7XC2 - chains I and J of the 10 polymer chains in the assembly; structure by electron microscopy, 3.00 A resolution.

# Chain I
Protein: CNL9
Organism: Triticum monococcum
Reference sequence: S5ABD6 (S5ABD6_TRIMO); residues 23-919 here = UniProt positions 23-919
Sequence (898 residues; row label = number of the first residue in the row):
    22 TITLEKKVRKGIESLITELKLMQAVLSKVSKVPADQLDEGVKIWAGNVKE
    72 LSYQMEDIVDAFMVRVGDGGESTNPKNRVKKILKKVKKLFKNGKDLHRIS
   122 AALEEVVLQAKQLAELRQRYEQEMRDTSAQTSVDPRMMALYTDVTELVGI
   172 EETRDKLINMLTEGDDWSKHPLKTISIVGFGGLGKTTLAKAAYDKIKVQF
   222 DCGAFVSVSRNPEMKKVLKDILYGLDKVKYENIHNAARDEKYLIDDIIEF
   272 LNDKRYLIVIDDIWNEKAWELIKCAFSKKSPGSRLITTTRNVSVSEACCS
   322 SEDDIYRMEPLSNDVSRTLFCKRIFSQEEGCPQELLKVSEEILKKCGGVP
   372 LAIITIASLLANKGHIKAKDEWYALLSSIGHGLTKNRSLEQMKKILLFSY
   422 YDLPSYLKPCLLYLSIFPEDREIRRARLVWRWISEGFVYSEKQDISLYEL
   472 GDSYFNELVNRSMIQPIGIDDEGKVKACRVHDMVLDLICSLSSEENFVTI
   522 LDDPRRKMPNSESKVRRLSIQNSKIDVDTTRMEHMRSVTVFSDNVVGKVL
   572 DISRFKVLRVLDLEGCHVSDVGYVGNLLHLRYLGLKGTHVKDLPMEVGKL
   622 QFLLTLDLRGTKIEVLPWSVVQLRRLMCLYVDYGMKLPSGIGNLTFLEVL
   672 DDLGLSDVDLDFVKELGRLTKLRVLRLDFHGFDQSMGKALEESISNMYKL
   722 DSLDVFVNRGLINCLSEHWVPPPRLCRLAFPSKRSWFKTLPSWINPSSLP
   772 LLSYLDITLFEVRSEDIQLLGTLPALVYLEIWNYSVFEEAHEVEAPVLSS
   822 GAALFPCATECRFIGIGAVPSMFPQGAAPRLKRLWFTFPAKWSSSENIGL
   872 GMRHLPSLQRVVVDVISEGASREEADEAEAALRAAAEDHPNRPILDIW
Unresolved in the structure: 88-112, 146-150, 400-406, 866-868
Sequence notes: expression tag (22); engineered mutation Gln-151 (Asn in S5ABD6), Val-450 (Ile in S5ABD6), Val-618 (Ile in S5ABD6), Ser-864 (Ile in S5ABD6)
Residues lining bound ligands: ATP (adenosine-5'-triphosphate): Arg-157, Ala-160, Thr-163, Glu-167, Leu-168, Val-169, Gly-170, Ile-171, Phe-201, Gly-202, Gly-203, Leu-204, Gly-205, Lys-206, Thr-207, Thr-208, Arg-311, Leu-340, Pro-371, Leu-372, Ile-375, Ile-416
What the authors report for this chain:
  - binding site for ATP: Arg-311
  - mutagenesis - L42E, L42E/Y141A, Y141A, R311A, R730D/R755Q: abolished signaling with Avirulence factor (chain J)
  - mutagenesis - Y74A/E77A/D78A, R730D, W803L: decreased signaling with Avirulence factor (chain J)
  - mutagenesis - Y74A/E77A/D78A: unchanged expression
  - mutagenesis - R755Q: unchanged signaling with Avirulence factor (chain J)

# Chain J
Protein: Avirulence factor
Organism: Puccinia graminis f. sp. tritici
Reference sequence: A0A2I6B3G6 (A0A2I6B3G6_PUCGR); residues 128-561 here = UniProt positions 128-561
Sequence (434 residues; numbered 128 to 561; the number before each row is that of its first residue):
   128 VNFPFPKKMITESNSKDIREYLASTFPFEQQSTILDSVKSIAKVQIDDRK
   178 AFDLQLKFRQENLAELKDQIILSLGANNGNQNWQKLLDYTNKLDELSNTK
   228 ISPEEFIEEIQKVLYKVKLESTSTSKLYSQFNLSIQDFALQIIHSKYKSN
   278 QISQNDLLKLITEDEMLKILAKTKVLTYKMKYFDSASKMGINKYISTEMM
   328 DLDWQFSHYKTFNDALKKNKASDSSYLGWLTHGYSIKYGLSPNNERSMFF
   378 QDGRKYAELYAFSKSPHRKIIPGEHLKDLLAKINKSKGIFLDQNALLDKR
   428 IYAFHELNTLETHFPGITSSFTDDLKSNYRKKMESVSLTCQVLQEIGNIH
   478 RFIESKVPYHSSTEYGLFSIPKIFSIPIDYKHGEKENLVSYVDFLYSTAH
   528 ERILQDNSINQLCLDPLQESLNRIKSNIPVFFNL
Unresolved in the structure: 247-249
What the authors report for this chain:
  - mutagenesis - R381A/Y387A, A384Y/A388Y, Y387A/R395A: abolished signaling with CNL9 (chain I)
  - mutagenesis - Y387A, R395A: decreased signaling with CNL9 (chain I)

# How chain I and chain J interact
Residue-residue contacts - 34 pairs, chain I then chain J:
  His-610(I) / Glu-372(J)
  Lys-633(I) / Asn-371(J)
  Lys-633(I) / Glu-372(J)
  Tyr-654(I) / Asp-379(J)
  Tyr-654(I) / Gly-380(J)  hydrogen bond (side chain-backbone)
  Asp-673(I) / Arg-381(J)  salt bridge
  Arg-697(I) / Arg-381(J)
  Leu-698(I) / Arg-381(J)  hydrogen bond (backbone-side chain)
  Phe-727(I) / Gly-380(J)
  Phe-727(I) / Arg-381(J)
  Arg-730(I) / Asp-350(J)  salt bridge
  Arg-730(I) / Tyr-353(J)
  Pro-752(I) / Arg-381(J)
  Pro-752(I) / Ala-384(J)
  Ser-753(I) / Ala-384(J)
  Lys-754(I) / Tyr-387(J)
  Arg-755(I) / Asp-350(J)  salt bridge
  Arg-755(I) / Tyr-383(J)  hydrogen bond
  Arg-755(I) / Tyr-387(J)
  Glu-801(I) / Arg-395(J)  salt bridge
  Trp-803(I) / Ala-388(J)
  Trp-803(I) / Lys-391(J)
  Trp-803(I) / Ser-392(J)
  Phe-808(I) / Lys-391(J)
  Glu-809(I) / Ser-349(J)  hydrogen bond
  Glu-809(I) / Tyr-387(J)  hydrogen bond
  Ile-835(I) / Ser-392(J)
  Trp-856(I) / His-394(J)
  Trp-856(I) / Ile-398(J)  hydrophobic
  Arg-881(I) / Ile-398(J)
  Val-883(I) / His-394(J)
  Asp-917(I) / His-394(J)  salt bridge
  Trp-919(I) / His-394(J)  hydrogen bond
  Trp-919(I) / Ile-397(J)  hydrophobic
Also at the interface, not in a pair above, chain I (27 interface residues in all): Ile-490, Lys-497, Thr-632, Asp-653, Asp-725
Also at the interface, not in a pair above, chain J (24 interface residues in all): Asp-291, Leu-294, Arg-373, Gln-378, Pro-393, Glu-401

# Overview
27 residues of chain I and 24 residues of chain J are in contact, with 6 hydrogen bonds and 5 salt bridges.
Polar contacts include Asp-673(I)/Arg-381(J), Arg-730(I)/Asp-350(J) and Arg-755(I)/Asp-350(J). From the paper:
a binding site for ATP at Arg-311(I); L42E, L42E/Y141A and Y141A of chain I, among others, abolish signaling
with Avirulence factor (chain J); 14 substitutions were tested in all.
Here chain I is CNL9 (Triticum monococcum) and chain J is Avirulence factor (Puccinia graminis f. sp.
tritici). Entry 7XC2 (Cryo EM structure of oligomeric complex formed by wheat CNL Sr35 and the effector
AvrSr35 of ...) was determined by electron microscopy.
